Entry 6PQK (X-ray diffraction, 1.20 A resolution); this record covers chains A and D.

# Chain A
Protein: Ribonuclease
Organism: Bacillus amyloliquefaciens
Notes: EC 3.1.27.-
Reference sequence: P00648 (RNBR_BACAM); residues 1-110 here correspond to UniProt positions 48-157 (UniProt number = residue number + 47)
Sequence (128 residues; row label = number of the first residue in the row; numbers below 1 keep their minus sign (Met-17 is residue -17)):
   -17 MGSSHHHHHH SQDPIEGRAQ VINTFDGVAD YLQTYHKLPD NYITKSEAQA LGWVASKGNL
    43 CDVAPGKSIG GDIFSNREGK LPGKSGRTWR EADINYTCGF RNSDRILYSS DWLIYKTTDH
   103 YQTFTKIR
Unresolved in the structure: -17 to 2
Differences from the reference sequence: initiating methionine (-17); expression tag (-16 to 0); engineered mutation Cys43 (Ala90 in P00648), Cys80 (Ser127 in P00648)
UniProt features mapped onto this chain:
  - active site: Glu73 (Proton acceptor), His102 (Proton donor)
Disulfides: Cys43-Cys80

# Chain D
Protein: Barstar
Organism: Bacillus amyloliquefaciens
Reference sequence: P11540 (BARS_BACAM); residues 0-89 here correspond to UniProt positions 1-90 (UniProt number = residue number + 1)
Sequence (90 residues; numbered 0 to 89; the number before each row is that of its first residue; numbering starts at 0):
     0 MKKAVINGEQ IRSISDLHQT LKKELALPEY YGENLDALWD ALTGWVEYPL VLEWRQFEQC
    60 KQLTENGCES VLQVFREAKA EGADITIILS
Unresolved in the structure: 0-1
Differences from the reference sequence: engineered mutation Ala40 (Cys41 in P11540), Cys59 (Ser60 in P11540), Cys67 (Ala68 in P11540), Ala82 (Cys83 in P11540)
Disulfides: Cys59-Cys67

# How chain A and chain D interact
Pairs across the interface - 37 pairs, chain A then chain D:
  Lys27(A) - Trp38(D)
  Lys27(A) - Thr42(D)  hydrogen bond
  Trp35(A) - Gly43(D)
  Ala37(A) - Gly43(D)
  Ala37(A) - Trp44(D)
  Ser38(A) - Trp44(D)
  Ser38(A) - Glu46(D)
  Phe56(A) - Asp35(D)
  Asn58(A) - Asp35(D)
  Arg59(A) - Leu34(D)
  Arg59(A) - Asp35(D)  hydrogen bond (backbone-side chain)
  Arg59(A) - Trp38(D)
  Arg59(A) - Val73(D)
  Arg59(A) - Glu76(D)  salt bridge
  Glu60(A) - Asn33(D)
  Glu60(A) - Leu34(D)  hydrogen bond (side chain-backbone)
  Glu60(A) - Asp35(D)  hydrogen bond (backbone-side chain)
  Phe82(A) - Trp44(D)  hydrophobic
  Arg83(A) - Tyr29(D)  hydrogen bond (backbone-side chain)
  Arg83(A) - Asp39(D)  salt bridge
  Arg83(A) - Gly43(D)  hydrogen bond (side chain-backbone)
  Arg83(A) - Trp44(D)
  Asn84(A) - Tyr29(D)  hydrogen bond (backbone-side chain)
  Ser85(A) - Tyr29(D)
  Arg87(A) - Asp39(D)  salt bridge
  His102(A) - Tyr29(D)
  His102(A) - Tyr30(D)
  His102(A) - Gly31(D)  hydrogen bond (side chain-backbone)
  His102(A) - Asn33(D)  hydrogen bond (backbone-side chain)
  His102(A) - Ala36(D)
  His102(A) - Asp39(D)  salt bridge
  Tyr103(A) - Asn33(D)
  Tyr103(A) - Asp35(D)
  Tyr103(A) - Ala36(D)  hydrophobic
  Tyr103(A) - Asp39(D)  hydrogen bond
  Gln104(A) - Gly31(D)  hydrogen bond (side chain-backbone)
  Gln104(A) - Asn33(D)  hydrogen bond
Other interface residues (no listed pair), chain A (19 interface residues in all): Gln31, Lys62, Asp101
Other interface residues (no listed pair), chain D (16 interface residues in all): Val45

# In short
19 residues of chain A and 16 residues of chain D are in contact, with 12 hydrogen bonds and 4 salt bridges.
Polar pairs include Arg59(A)-Glu76(D), Arg83(A)-Asp39(D) and Arg87(A)-Asp39(D). Curated annotation (UniProt)
lists active-site residues Glu73(A) and His102(A) on chain A.
Here chain A is Ribonuclease and chain D is Barstar, both from Bacillus amyloliquefaciens. Entry 6PQK
(Cryogenic crystal structure of barnase A43C/S80C bound to barstar C40A/S59C/A67C/C82A) was determined by
X-ray diffraction.
